PDB entry 9M2Q | electron microscopy, 2.80 A resolution | chains A and I of the 24 polymer chains in the assembly

[Chain A (and I)]
Name: Imidazoleglycerol-phosphate dehydratase
From: Mycobacterium tuberculosis
Notes: EC 4.2.1.19; chain I of this document is another copy of the same molecule, construct and numbering; everything in this record applies to it too
UniProtKB: P9WML9 (HIS7_MYCTU); numbering as in UniProt (aligned over 2-210)
Amino-acid sequence (216 residues; numbered -5 to 210; the number before each row is that of its first residue; numbers below 1 keep their minus sign (Met-5 is residue -5)):
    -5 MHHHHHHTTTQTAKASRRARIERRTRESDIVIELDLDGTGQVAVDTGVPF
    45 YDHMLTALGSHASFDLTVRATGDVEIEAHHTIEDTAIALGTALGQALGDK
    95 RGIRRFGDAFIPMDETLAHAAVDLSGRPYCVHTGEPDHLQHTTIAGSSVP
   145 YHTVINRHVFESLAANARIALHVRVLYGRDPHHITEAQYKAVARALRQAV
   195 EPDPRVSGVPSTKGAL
Unresolved in the structure: -5 to 9, 200-210
Differences from the reference sequence: initiating methionine (-5); expression tag (-4 to 1)
Bound ions: Mn2+ site 1: His47, His176, Glu180 (shared with 1 residue of chain B); Mn2+ site 2: His73, Glu77, His152 (together with 3-amino-1,2,4-triazole) (shared with 1 residue of chain D); Mn2+ site 3: His74 (shared with 3 residues of chain D); Mn2+ site 4: His177 (together with 3-amino-1,2,4-triazole) (shared with 3 residues of chain B)
Residues lining bound ligands:
  - 3-amino-1,2,4-triazole (3TR), molecule 1: His73, His74, Glu77, His152
  - 3-amino-1,2,4-triazole (3TR), molecule 2: Met107, Asp108, His176, His177, Glu180
UniProt features mapped onto this chain:
  - binding site (substrate): Glu21, His47 to His55, His73 to Glu77, Arg99, Arg121, His176 to Lys184, Ser205 to Lys207
  - binding site (Mn(2+)): His47, His73, His74, Glu77, His152, His176, His177, Glu180

[How chain A and chain I interact]
Contacting residue pairs (23; chain A residue first):
  Gly32(A) with Arg199(I), hydrogen bond (backbone-side chain)
  His55(A) with Arg99(I)
  Ser57(A) with Arg199(I), hydrogen bond (backbone-side chain)
  Phe104(A) with Asp102(I); Phe104(I), hydrophobic; His113(I); Arg168(I)
  Ile105(A) with Phe100(I), hydrophobic
  Pro106(A) with Val116(I); Asp117(I); His166(I)
  Asp108(A) with Arg121(I), salt bridge; Tyr123(I); His166(I), hydrogen bond (backbone-side chain)
  Glu109(A) with Tyr123(I)
  Thr110(A) with His166(I)
  Leu170(A) with Arg168(I)
  Tyr171(A) with Val125(I), hydrophobic; His166(I), hydrogen bond
  Arg188(A) with Arg98(I); Phe100(I)
  Arg191(A) with Asp197(I), salt bridge; Arg199(I)
Interface residues without a listed pair, chain A (17 interface residues in all): Leu30, Asp31, Leu111, Lys184
Interface residues without a listed pair, chain I (17 interface residues in all): Ala115, Thr127

[Summary]
Chain A and chain I each contribute 17 residues to their interface, with 4 hydrogen bonds and 2 salt bridges.
Among the polar pairs are Asp108(A)-Arg121(I), Arg191(A)-Asp197(I) and Gly32(A)-Arg199(I). Bound to chain A:
3-amino-1,2,4-triazole.
Chain A and chain I are both Imidazoleglycerol-phosphate dehydratase (Mycobacterium tuberculosis); the
structure, Imidazole glycerol phosphate dehydratase from Mycobacterium tuberculosis, in complex with
aminotriazole, was determined by electron microscopy (same publication as 9M2P and 9M2R).
